Entry 8XMO (electron microscopy, 3.39 A resolution); this record covers chains A and B of the 3 polymer chains in the assembly.

[Chain A]
Protein: Sodium channel protein type 9 subunit alpha
Organism: Homo sapiens
Reference sequence: Q15858 (SCN9A_HUMAN); residues 1-1988 here = UniProt positions 1-1988
Sequence (2031 residues; row label = number of the first residue in the row; numbers below 1 keep their minus sign (Met-42 is residue -42)):
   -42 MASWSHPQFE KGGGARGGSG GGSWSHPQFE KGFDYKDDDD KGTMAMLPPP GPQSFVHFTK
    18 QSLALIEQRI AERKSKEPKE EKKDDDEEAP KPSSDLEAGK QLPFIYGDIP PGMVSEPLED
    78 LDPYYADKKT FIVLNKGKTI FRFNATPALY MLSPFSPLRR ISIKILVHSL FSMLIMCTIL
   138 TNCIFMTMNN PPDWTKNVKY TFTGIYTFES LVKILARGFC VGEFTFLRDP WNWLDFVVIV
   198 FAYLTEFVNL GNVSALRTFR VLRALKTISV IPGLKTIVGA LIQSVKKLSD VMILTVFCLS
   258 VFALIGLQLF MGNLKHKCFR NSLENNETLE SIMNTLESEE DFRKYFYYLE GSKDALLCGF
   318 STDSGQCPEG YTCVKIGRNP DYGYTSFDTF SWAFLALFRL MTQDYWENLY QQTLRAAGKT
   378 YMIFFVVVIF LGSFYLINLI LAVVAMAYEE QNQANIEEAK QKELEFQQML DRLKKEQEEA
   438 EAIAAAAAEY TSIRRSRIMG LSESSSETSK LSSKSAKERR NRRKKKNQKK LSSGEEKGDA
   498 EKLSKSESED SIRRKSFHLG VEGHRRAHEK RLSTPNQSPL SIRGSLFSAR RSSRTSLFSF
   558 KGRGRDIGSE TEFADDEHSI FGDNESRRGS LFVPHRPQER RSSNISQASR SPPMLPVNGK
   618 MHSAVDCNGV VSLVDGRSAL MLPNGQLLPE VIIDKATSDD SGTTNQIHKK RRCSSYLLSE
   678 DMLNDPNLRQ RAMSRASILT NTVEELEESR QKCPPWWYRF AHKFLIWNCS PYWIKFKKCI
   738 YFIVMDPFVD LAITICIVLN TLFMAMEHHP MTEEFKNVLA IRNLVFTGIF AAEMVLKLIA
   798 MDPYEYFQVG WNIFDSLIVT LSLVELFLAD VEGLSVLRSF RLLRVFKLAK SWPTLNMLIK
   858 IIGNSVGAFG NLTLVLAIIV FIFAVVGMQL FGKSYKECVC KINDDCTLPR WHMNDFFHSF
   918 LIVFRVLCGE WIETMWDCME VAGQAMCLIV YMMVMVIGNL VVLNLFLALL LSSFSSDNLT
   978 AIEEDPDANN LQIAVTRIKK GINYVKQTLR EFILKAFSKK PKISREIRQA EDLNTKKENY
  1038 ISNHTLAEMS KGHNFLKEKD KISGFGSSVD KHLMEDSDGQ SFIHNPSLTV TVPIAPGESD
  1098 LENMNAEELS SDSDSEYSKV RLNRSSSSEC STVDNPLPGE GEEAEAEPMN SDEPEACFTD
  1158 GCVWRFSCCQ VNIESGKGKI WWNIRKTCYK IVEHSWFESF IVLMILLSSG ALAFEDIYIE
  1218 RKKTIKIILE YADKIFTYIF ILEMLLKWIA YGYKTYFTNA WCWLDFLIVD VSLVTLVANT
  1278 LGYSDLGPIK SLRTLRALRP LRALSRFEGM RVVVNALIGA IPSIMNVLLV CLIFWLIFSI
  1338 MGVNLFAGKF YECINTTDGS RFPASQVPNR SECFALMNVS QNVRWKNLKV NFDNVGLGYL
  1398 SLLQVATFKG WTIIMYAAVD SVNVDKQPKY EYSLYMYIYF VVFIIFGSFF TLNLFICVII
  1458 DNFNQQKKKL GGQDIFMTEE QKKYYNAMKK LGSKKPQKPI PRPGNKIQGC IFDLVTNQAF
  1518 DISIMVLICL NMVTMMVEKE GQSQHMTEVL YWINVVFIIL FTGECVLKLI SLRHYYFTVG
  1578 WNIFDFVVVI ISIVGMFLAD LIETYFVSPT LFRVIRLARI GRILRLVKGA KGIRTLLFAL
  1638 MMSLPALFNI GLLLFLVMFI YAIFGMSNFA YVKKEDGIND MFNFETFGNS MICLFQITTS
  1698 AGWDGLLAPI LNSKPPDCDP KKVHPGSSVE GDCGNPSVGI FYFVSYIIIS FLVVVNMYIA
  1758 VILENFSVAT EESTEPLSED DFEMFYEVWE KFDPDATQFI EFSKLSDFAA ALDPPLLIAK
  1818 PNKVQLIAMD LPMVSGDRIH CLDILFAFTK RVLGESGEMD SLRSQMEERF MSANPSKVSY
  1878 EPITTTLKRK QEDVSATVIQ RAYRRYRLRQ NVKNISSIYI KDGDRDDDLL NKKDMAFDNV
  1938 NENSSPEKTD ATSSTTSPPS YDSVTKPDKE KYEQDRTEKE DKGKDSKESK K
Unresolved in the structure: -42 to 7, 35-46, 207-208, 432-727, 826-830, 1015-1174, 1769-1988
Differences from the reference sequence: initiating methionine (-42); expression tag (-41 to 0); variant Lys156 (Glu in Q15858), Arg779 (Gly in Q15858), Phe866 (Leu in Q15858), Cys1454 (Gly in Q15858)
Swiss-Prot annotation at these positions:
  - site (Is directly targeted by the spider protoxin-II): Glu822, Asp827
  - modified residue: Ser1490 (Phosphoserine)
  - glycosylation (N-linked (GlcNAc...) asparagine): Asn209, Asn283, Asn1352, Asn1366, Asn1375
Disulfides: Cys275-Cys324, Cys315-Cys330, Cys897-Cys903, Cys935-Cys944, Cys1350-Cys1370, Cys1715-Cys1730
Covalently attached groups: N-acetylglucosamine (NAG) linked to Asn283, Asn1352, Asn1366, Asn1375
Small-molecule neighbours:
  - 1-O-octadecyl-sn-glycero-3-phosphocholine (LPE), molecule 1: Asp320, Lys376, Thr377, Met379, Tyr1215, Gly1685, Met1688
  - 1-O-octadecyl-sn-glycero-3-phosphocholine (LPE), molecule 2: Leu1203, Ser1206, Gly1207, Ala1210, Phe1211, Asp1213, Ala1300, Phe1304, Met1307, Leu1649, Phe1652, Leu1653, Phe1656, Phe1684
  - 1-O-octadecyl-sn-glycero-3-phosphocholine (LPE), molecule 3: Tyr1248, Gly1249, Tyr1250, Lys1251
  - 1-O-octadecyl-sn-glycero-3-phosphocholine (LPE), molecule 4: Ala1257, Trp1258, Leu1261, Leu1292, Leu1295, Leu1298, Leu1301, Arg1308, Val1311, Asn1312
  - 1-O-octadecyl-sn-glycero-3-phosphocholine (LPE), molecule 5: Ser1288, Thr1291, Leu1295, Leu1298, Leu1314, Val1654, Ile1657, Tyr1658, Phe1661, Asn1665, Asn1732, Val1735, Phe1738, Tyr1739
  - 1-O-octadecyl-sn-glycero-3-phosphocholine (LPE), molecule 6: Met1322, Leu1325, Leu1326
  - 1-O-octadecyl-sn-glycero-3-phosphocholine (LPE), molecule 7: Pro1733, Ser1734, Ile1737, Phe1738, Val1741, Ser1742, Ile1745, Ile1746

[Chain B]
Protein: Sodium channel subunit beta-1
Organism: Homo sapiens
Reference sequence: Q07699 (SCN1B_HUMAN); residue numbers follow UniProt; this construct covers 1-218
Sequence (230 residues; row label = number of the first residue in the row):
     1 MGRLLALVVG AALVSSACGG CVEVDSETEA VYGMTFKILC ISCKRRSETN AETFTEWTFR
    61 QKGTEEFVKI LRYENEVLQL EEDERFEGRV VWNGSRGTKD LQDLSIFITN VTYNHSGDYE
   121 CHVYRLLFFE NYEHNTSVVK KIHIEVVDKA NRDMASIVSE IMMYVLIVVL TIWLVAEMIY
   181 CYKKIAAATE TAAQENASEY LAITSESKEN CTGVQVAELE HHHHHHHHHH
Unresolved in the structure: 1-19, 193-230
Differences from the reference sequence: expression tag (219-230)
Swiss-Prot annotation at these positions:
  - glycosylation (N-linked (GlcNAc...) asparagine): Asn93, Asn110, Asn114, Asn135
Disulfides: Cys21-Cys43, Cys40-Cys121
Covalently attached groups: N-acetylglucosamine (NAG) linked to Asn93, Asn110, Asn114, Asn135

[Chain A / chain B interface]
Contacting residue pairs (57; chain A residue first):
  Arg277(A) - Tyr132(B)
  Ser279(A) - Tyr132(B)
  Arg300(A) - Glu130(B)
  Lys301(A) - Asn131(B)
  Tyr304(A) - Glu48(B)
  Tyr304(A) - Thr49(B)
  Tyr305(A) - Glu130(B)
  Leu306(A) - Glu48(B)
  Gln323(A) - Arg46(B)  hydrogen bond (backbone-side chain)
  Cys324(A) - Arg45(B)  hydrogen bond (backbone-side chain)
  Cys324(A) - Arg46(B)
  Pro325(A) - Arg46(B)
  Pro325(A) - Thr49(B)
  Pro325(A) - Phe129(B)  hydrophobic
  Glu326(A) - Arg45(B)
  Glu326(A) - Leu127(B)
  Glu326(A) - Phe129(B)
  Glu326(A) - His134(B)
  Gly327(A) - Tyr132(B)  hydrogen bond (backbone-side chain)
  Gly327(A) - His134(B)
  Tyr328(A) - Arg45(B)
  Tyr328(A) - Phe129(B)
  Tyr328(A) - Tyr132(B)  hydrophobic
  Arg372(A) - Arg46(B)
  Ile1177(A) - Tyr182(B)  hydrogen bond (backbone-side chain)
  Asn1180(A) - Tyr182(B)
  Asn1180(A) - Ile185(B)
  Asn1180(A) - Thr189(B)
  Ile1181(A) - Tyr182(B)  hydrophobic
  Thr1184(A) - Tyr182(B)
  Thr1184(A) - Ile185(B)
  Lys1187(A) - Ile185(B)
  Ile1188(A) - Cys181(B)  hydrophobic
  Ile1214(A) - Val22(B)
  Tyr1215(A) - Val22(B)  hydrophobic
  Glu1217(A) - Val24(B)
  Arg1218(A) - Val22(B)
  Arg1218(A) - Glu23(B)  hydrogen bond (side chain-backbone)
  Arg1218(A) - Val24(B)
  Tyr1228(A) - Ser156(B)  hydrogen bond
  Tyr1228(A) - Ser159(B)
  Tyr1228(A) - Glu160(B)  hydrogen bond
  Tyr1228(A) - Met163(B)  hydrophobic
  Lys1231(A) - Met163(B)
  Ile1232(A) - Met163(B)  hydrophobic
  Ile1232(A) - Ile167(B)  hydrophobic
  Tyr1235(A) - Ile167(B)
  Tyr1235(A) - Thr171(B)
  Ile1236(A) - Leu170(B)  hydrophobic
  Leu1243(A) - Leu174(B)  hydrophobic
  Asp1677(A) - Arg46(B)  salt bridge
  His1721(A) - Gly20(B)
  Pro1722(A) - Gly20(B)
  Pro1722(A) - Cys21(B)
  Pro1722(A) - Val22(B)  hydrogen bond (backbone-backbone)
  Gly1723(A) - Val22(B)
  Gly1723(A) - Asp103(B)
Other interface residues (no listed pair), chain A (43 interface residues in all): Asn278, Leu313, Lys1183, Phe1197, Lys1220, Thr1221, Ile1224, Leu1239, Ser1724
Other interface residues (no listed pair), chain B (36 interface residues in all): Glu27, Ile41, Lys44, Arg125, Arg152, Ala155, Leu166, Trp173

[Summary]
43 residues of chain A and 36 residues of chain B are in contact, with 8 hydrogen bonds and 1 salt bridge.
Polar pairs include Asp1677(A)-Arg46(B), Gln323(A)-Arg46(B) and Cys324(A)-Arg45(B). Bound to chain A: 7 copies
of 1-O-octadecyl-sn-glycero-3-phosphocholine.
Chain A is Sodium channel protein type 9 subunit alpha and chain B is Sodium channel subunit beta-1, both from
Homo sapiens; the structure, Voltage-gated sodium channel Nav1.7 variant M4, was determined by electron
microscopy together with 8XMM and 8XMN from the same study.
